Entry 4OJZ (X-ray diffraction, 1.90 A resolution); this record covers chains A and B.

== Chain A (and B) ==
Name: Putative alginate lyase
From: Saccharophagus degradans
Notes: chain B of this document is another copy of the same molecule, construct and numbering; everything in this record applies to it too
UniProt: Q21FJ0 (Q21FJ0_SACD2); numbering as in UniProt (aligned over 1-736)
Chain sequence (736 residues; row label = number of the first residue in the row):
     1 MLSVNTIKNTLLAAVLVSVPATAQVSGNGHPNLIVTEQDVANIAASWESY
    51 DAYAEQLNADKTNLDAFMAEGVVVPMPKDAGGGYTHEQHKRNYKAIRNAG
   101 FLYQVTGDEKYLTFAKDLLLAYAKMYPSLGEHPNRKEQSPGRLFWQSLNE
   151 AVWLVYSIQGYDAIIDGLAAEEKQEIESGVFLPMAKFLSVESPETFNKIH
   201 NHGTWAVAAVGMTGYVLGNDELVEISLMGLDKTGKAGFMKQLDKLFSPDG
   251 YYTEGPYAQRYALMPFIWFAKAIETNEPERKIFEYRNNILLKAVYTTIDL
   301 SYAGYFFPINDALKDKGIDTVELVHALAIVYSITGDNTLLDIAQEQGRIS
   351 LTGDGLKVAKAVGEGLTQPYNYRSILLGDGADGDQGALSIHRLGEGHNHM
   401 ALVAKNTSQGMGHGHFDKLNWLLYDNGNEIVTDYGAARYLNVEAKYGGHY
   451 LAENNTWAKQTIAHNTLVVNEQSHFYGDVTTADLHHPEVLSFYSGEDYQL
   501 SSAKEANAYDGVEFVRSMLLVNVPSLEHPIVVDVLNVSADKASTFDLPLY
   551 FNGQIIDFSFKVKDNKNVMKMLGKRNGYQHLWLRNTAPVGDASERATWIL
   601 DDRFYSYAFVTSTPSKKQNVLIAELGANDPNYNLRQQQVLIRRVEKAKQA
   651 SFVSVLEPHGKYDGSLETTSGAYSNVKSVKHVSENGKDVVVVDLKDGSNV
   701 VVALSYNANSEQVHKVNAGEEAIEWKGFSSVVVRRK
Disordered / not traced: 1-29, 736 (chain B: 1-29, 735-736)
Sequence notes: engineered mutation A258 (Tyr in Q21FJ0)
Ion coordination: Zn2+: H415, D433, H464
Swiss-Prot annotation at these positions:
  - active site: H413 (Proton acceptor)
  - binding site (substrate): K136, Q146 to N149, K198, H202, Y257, Q259, R260, R438, E667
  - binding site (Zn(2+)): H415, D433, H464
  - site (Neutralizes the sugar carboxylate group at subsite +1): N201, H202

== Interface between chain A and chain B ==
Residue-residue contacts (104):
  G82(A) - T669(B)
  E87(A) - T668(B)
  E87(A) - T669(B)  hydrogen bond (side chain-backbone)
  K90(A) - E667(B)  hydrogen bond (side chain-backbone)
  R91(A) - T669(B)
  R91(A) - S670(B)
  K94(A) - T668(B)
  R260(A) - E667(B)  salt bridge
  D315(A) - Y662(B)  hydrogen bond
  D315(A) - G664(B)
  K316(A) - G664(B)  hydrogen bond (side chain-backbone)
  K316(A) - S665(B)  hydrogen bond (side chain-backbone)
  K316(A) - E667(B)  salt bridge
  D319(A) - S665(B)  hydrogen bond
  T320(A) - S665(B)
  V321(A) - L666(B)  hydrophobic
  R348(A) - S665(B)  hydrogen bond
  R348(A) - L666(B)
  Y439(A) - Q554(B)  hydrogen bond
  L440(A) - Y662(B)
  L440(A) - E667(B)
  N441(A) - E667(B)
  N441(A) - T669(B)
  E443(A) - Y673(B)  hydrogen bond
  A444(A) - I556(B)  hydrophobic
  A444(A) - Y673(B)
  K445(A) - I555(B)  hydrogen bond (side chain-backbone)
  K445(A) - I556(B)  hydrogen bond (side chain-backbone)
  Q554(A) - Y439(B)
  Q554(A) - Y632(B)  hydrogen bond (side chain-backbone)
  Q554(A) - L634(B)  hydrogen bond (side chain-backbone)
  Q554(A) - R635(B)
  I555(A) - K445(B)  hydrogen bond (backbone-side chain)
  I555(A) - Y632(B)
  I556(A) - A444(B)  hydrophobic
  I556(A) - K445(B)  hydrogen bond (backbone-side chain)
  F558(A) - Y632(B)  hydrophobic
  V562(A) - P630(B)
  N565(A) - W582(B)
  N567(A) - K570(B)
  N567(A) - M571(B)  hydrogen bond (backbone-backbone)
  N567(A) - W582(B)
  N567(A) - N628(B)  hydrogen bond
  V568(A) - V568(B)  hydrophobic
  V568(A) - M569(B)
  V568(A) - W582(B)
  M569(A) - V568(B)
  M569(A) - M569(B)  hydrogen bond (backbone-backbone)
  M569(A) - W582(B)  hydrophobic
  K570(A) - N567(B)
  M571(A) - N567(B)  hydrogen bond (backbone-backbone)
  W582(A) - N565(B)
  W582(A) - N567(B)
  W582(A) - V568(B)
  W582(A) - M569(B)  hydrophobic
  R584(A) - G626(B)  hydrogen bond (side chain-backbone)
  R584(A) - D629(B)  salt bridge
  R584(A) - Y632(B)
  N585(A) - Y632(B)  hydrogen bond
  I622(A) - Y632(B)
  E624(A) - Q636(B)
  G626(A) - R584(B)  hydrogen bond (backbone-side chain)
  N628(A) - N567(B)
  D629(A) - R584(B)  salt bridge
  P630(A) - V562(B)
  Y632(A) - Q554(B)  hydrogen bond (backbone-side chain)
  Y632(A) - I555(B)
  Y632(A) - F558(B)  hydrophobic
  Y632(A) - R584(B)
  Y632(A) - N585(B)  hydrogen bond
  Y632(A) - I622(B)
  N633(A) - Q554(B)
  L634(A) - Q554(B)  hydrogen bond (backbone-side chain)
  R635(A) - Q554(B)
  Q636(A) - E624(B)
  Q636(A) - Q636(B)
  Q636(A) - Q637(B)
  Q636(A) - Q638(B)
  Q637(A) - Q636(B)
  Q638(A) - Q636(B)
  Y662(A) - D315(B)  hydrogen bond
  Y662(A) - L440(B)
  G664(A) - D315(B)
  G664(A) - K316(B)  hydrogen bond (backbone-side chain)
  S665(A) - K316(B)  hydrogen bond (backbone-side chain)
  S665(A) - D319(B)  hydrogen bond
  S665(A) - T320(B)
  S665(A) - R348(B)  hydrogen bond
  L666(A) - V321(B)  hydrophobic
  L666(A) - R348(B)
  E667(A) - K90(B)  hydrogen bond (backbone-side chain)
  E667(A) - R260(B)  salt bridge
  E667(A) - K316(B)  salt bridge
  E667(A) - L440(B)
  E667(A) - N441(B)  hydrogen bond (backbone-side chain)
  T668(A) - E87(B)
  T668(A) - K94(B)
  T669(A) - G82(B)
  T669(A) - E87(B)  hydrogen bond (backbone-side chain)
  T669(A) - R91(B)  hydrogen bond (backbone-side chain)
  T669(A) - N441(B)  hydrogen bond (side chain-backbone)
  S670(A) - R91(B)
  Y673(A) - E443(B)  hydrogen bond
  Y673(A) - A444(B)
Other interface residues (no listed pair), chain A (59 interface residues in all): Y257, V442, D557, F604, N631
Other interface residues (no listed pair), chain B (59 interface residues in all): Y257, V442, D557, F604, N631, N633

== Overview ==
The chain A/chain B interface involves 59 residues from each chain, with 36 hydrogen bonds and 6 salt bridges.
Polar contacts include R260(A)-E667(B), K316(A)-E667(B) and R584(A)-D629(B). UniProt lists active-site residue
H413(A), 12 substrate-binding residues and 3 Zn2+-binding residues on chain A.
Chain A and chain B are both Putative alginate lyase (Saccharophagus degradans); the structure, Crystal
Structure of Alg17c Mutant Y258A Complexed with Alginate Trisaccharide, was determined by X-ray diffraction
(same publication as 4OK2 and 4OK4).
